PDB entry 7Q59 | electron microscopy, 4.36 A resolution (low resolution: residue-level contacts below are approximate; hydrogen-bond / salt-bridge calls are withheld) | chains C and D of the 12 polymer chains in the assembly

# Chain C
Name: DNA-directed RNA polymerase subunit beta
Organism: Mycobacterium tuberculosis H37Rv
Notes: EC 2.7.7.6; engineered mutation(s): L2E3G4C5 -> V
UniProtKB: P9WGY9 (RPOB_MYCTU); residues 6-1178 here = UniProt positions 6-1178
Sequence (1174 residues; each row starts with the number of its first residue):
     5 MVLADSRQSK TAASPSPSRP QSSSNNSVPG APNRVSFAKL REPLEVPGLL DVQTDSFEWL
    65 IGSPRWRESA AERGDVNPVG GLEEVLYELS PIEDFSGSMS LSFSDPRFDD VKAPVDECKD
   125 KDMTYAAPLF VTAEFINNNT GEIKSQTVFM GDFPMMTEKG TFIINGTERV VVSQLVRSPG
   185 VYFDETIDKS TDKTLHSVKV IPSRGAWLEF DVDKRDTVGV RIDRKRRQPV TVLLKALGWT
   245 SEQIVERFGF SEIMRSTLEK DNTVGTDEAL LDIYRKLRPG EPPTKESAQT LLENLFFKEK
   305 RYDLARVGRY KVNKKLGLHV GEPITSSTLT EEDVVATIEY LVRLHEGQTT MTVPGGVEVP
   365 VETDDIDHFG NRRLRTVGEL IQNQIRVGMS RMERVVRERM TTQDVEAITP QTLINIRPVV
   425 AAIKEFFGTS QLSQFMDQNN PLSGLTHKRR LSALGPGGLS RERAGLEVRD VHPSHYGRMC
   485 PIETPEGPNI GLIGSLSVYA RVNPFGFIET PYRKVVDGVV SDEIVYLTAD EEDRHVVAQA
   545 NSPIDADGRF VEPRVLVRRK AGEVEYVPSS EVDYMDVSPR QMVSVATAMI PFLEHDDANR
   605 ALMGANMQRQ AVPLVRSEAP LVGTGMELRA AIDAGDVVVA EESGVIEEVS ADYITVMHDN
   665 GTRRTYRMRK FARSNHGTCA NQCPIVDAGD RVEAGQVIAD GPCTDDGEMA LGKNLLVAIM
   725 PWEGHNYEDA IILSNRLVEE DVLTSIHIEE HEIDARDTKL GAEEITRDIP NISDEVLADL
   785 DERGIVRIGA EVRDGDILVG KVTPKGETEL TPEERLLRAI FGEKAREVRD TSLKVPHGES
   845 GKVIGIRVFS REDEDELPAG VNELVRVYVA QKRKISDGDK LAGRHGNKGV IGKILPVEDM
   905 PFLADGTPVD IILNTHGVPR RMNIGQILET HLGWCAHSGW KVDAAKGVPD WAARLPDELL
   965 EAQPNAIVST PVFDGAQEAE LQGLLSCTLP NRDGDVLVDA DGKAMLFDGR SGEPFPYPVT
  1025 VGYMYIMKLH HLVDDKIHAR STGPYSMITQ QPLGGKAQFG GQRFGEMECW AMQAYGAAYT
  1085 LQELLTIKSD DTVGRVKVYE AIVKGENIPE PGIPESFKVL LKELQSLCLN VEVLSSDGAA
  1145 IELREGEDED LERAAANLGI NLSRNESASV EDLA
Disordered / not traced: 5-28, 1141-1178
Sequence notes: initiating methionine (5); conflict V6 (Ile in P9WGY9)

# Chain D
Name: DNA-directed RNA polymerase subunit beta'
Organism: Mycobacterium tuberculosis H37Rv
Notes: EC 2.7.7.6
UniProtKB: P9WGY7 (RPOC_MYCTU); numbering as in UniProt (aligned over 4-1316)
Sequence (1319 residues; numbered 4 to 1322; the number before each row is that of its first residue):
     4 VNFFDELRIG LATAEDIRQW SYGEVKKPET INYRTLKPEK DGLFCEKIFG PTRDWECYCG
    64 KYKRVRFKGI ICERCGVEVT RAKVRRERMG HIELAAPVTH IWYFKGVPSR LGYLLDLAPK
   124 DLEKIIYFAA YVITSVDEEM RHNELSTLEA EMAVERKAVE DQRDGELEAR AQKLEADLAE
   184 LEAEGAKADA RRKVRDGGER EMRQIRDRAQ RELDRLEDIW STFTKLAPKQ LIVDENLYRE
   244 LVDRYGEYFT GAMGAESIQK LIENFDIDAE AESLRDVIRN GKGQKKLRAL KRLKVVAAFQ
   304 QSGNSPMGMV LDAVPVIPPE LRPMVQLDGG RFATSDLNDL YRRVINRNNR LKRLIDLGAP
   364 EIIVNNEKRM LQESVDALFD NGRRGRPVTG PGNRPLKSLS DLLKGKQGRF RQNLLGKRVD
   424 YSGRSVIVVG PQLKLHQCGL PKLMALELFK PFVMKRLVDL NHAQNIKSAK RMVERQRPQV
   484 WDVLEEVIAE HPVLLNRAPT LHRLGIQAFE PMLVEGKAIQ LHPLVCEAFN ADFDGDQMAV
   544 HLPLSAEAQA EARILMLSSN NILSPASGRP LAMPRLDMVT GLYYLTTEVP GDTGEYQPAS
   604 GDHPETGVYS SPAEAIMAAD RGVLSVRAKI KVRLTQLRPP VEIEAELFGH SGWQPGDAWM
   664 AETTLGRVMF NELLPLGYPF VNKQMHKKVQ AAIINDLAER YPMIVVAQTV DKLKDAGFYW
   724 ATRSGVTVSM ADVLVPPRKK EILDHYEERA DKVEKQFQRG ALNHDERNEA LVEIWKEATD
   784 EVGQALREHY PDDNPIITIV DSGATGNFTQ TRTLAGMKGL VTNPKGEFIP RPVKSSFREG
   844 LTVLEYFINT HGARKGLADT ALRTADSGYL TRRLVDVSQD VIVREHDCQT ERGIVVELAE
   904 RAPDGTLIRD PYIETSAYAR TLGTDAVDEA GNVIVERGQD LGDPEIDALL AAGITQVKVR
   964 SVLTCATSTG VCATCYGRSM ATGKLVDIGE AVGIVAAQSI GEPGTQLTMR TFHQGGVGED
  1024 ITGGLPRVQE LFEARVPRGK APIADVTGRV RLEDGERFYK ITIVPDDGGE EVVYDKISKR
  1084 QRLRVFKHED GSERVLSDGD HVEVGQQLME GSADPHEVLR VQGPREVQIH LVREVQEVYR
  1144 AQGVSIHDKH IEVIVRQMLR RVTIIDSGST EFLPGSLIDR AEFEAENRRV VAEGGEPAAG
  1204 RPVLMGITKA SLATDSWLSA ASFQETTRVL TDAAINCRSD KLNGLKENVI IGKLIPAGTG
  1264 INRYRNIAVQ PTEEARAAAY TIPSYEDQYY SPDFGAATGA AVPLDDYGYS DYRHHHHHH
Disordered / not traced: 1013-1023, 1284-1322
Sequence notes: expression tag (1317-1322)
Curated features (UniProtKB/Swiss-Prot):
  - binding site (Zn(2+)): C60, C62, C75, C78, C891, C968, C975, C978
  - binding site (Mg(2+)): D535, D537, D539
Metal / ion sites: Zn2+ site 1: C60, C62, C75, C78; Mg2+: D535, D537, D539; Zn2+ site 2: C891, C968, C975, C978

# How chain C and chain D interact
Residue-residue contacts (246; chain C residue first):
  R473(C) - R857(D)
  D474(C) - P827(D)
  V475(C) - F850(D)
  V475(C) - H854(D)
  V475(C) - R857(D)
  H476(C) - F850(D)
  Y480(C) - V846(D)
  P485(C) - F850(D)
  P485(C) - T853(D)
  P485(C) - R857(D)
  I486(C) - Y849(D)
  I486(C) - T853(D)
  I494(C) - L860(D)
  Q543(C) - V846(D)
  Q543(C) - L847(D)
  V568(C) - R834(D)
  M586(C) - V846(D)
  L597(C) - Y849(D)
  E598(C) - G843(D)
  E598(C) - L844(D)
  H599(C) - F840(D)
  H599(C) - R841(D)
  H599(C) - E842(D)
  H599(C) - G843(D)
  D600(C) - F840(D)
  D600(C) - Y849(D)
  D601(C) - F840(D)
  D601(C) - Y849(D)
  D601(C) - N852(D)
  A602(C) - Y849(D)
  A602(C) - A856(D)
  A605(C) - Y849(D)
  I723(C) - T730(D)
  I723(C) - V731(D)
  P725(C) - D580(D)
  P725(C) - T725(D)
  P725(C) - V729(D)
  W726(C) - T725(D)
  E727(C) - P434(D)
  E727(C) - T725(D)
  G728(C) - V432(D)
  G728(C) - F721(D)
  H729(C) - P434(D)
  Y731(C) - V432(D)
  Y731(C) - R578(D)
  Y731(C) - L579(D)
  Y731(C) - D580(D)
  E732(C) - C529(D)
  E732(C) - A534(D)
  E732(C) - D535(D)
  E732(C) - F536(D)
  E732(C) - R578(D)
  D733(C) - D537(D)
  K763(C) - L330(D)
  K763(C) - D331(D)
  K763(C) - G332(D)
  K763(C) - G333(D)
  T812(C) - T38(D)
  D881(C) - V431(D)
  D881(C) - A521(D)
  K884(C) - D537(D)
  K884(C) - G538(D)
  V894(C) - V431(D)
  V894(C) - F536(D)
  V894(C) - D537(D)
  V894(C) - G538(D)
  I895(C) - V431(D)
  T919(C) - V729(D)
  T919(C) - T730(D)
  T919(C) - V731(D)
  H920(C) - D580(D)
  H920(C) - T583(D)
  P923(C) - I799(D)
  P923(C) - Q813(D)
  R924(C) - T808(D)
  R924(C) - Q813(D)
  M926(C) - T816(D)
  M926(C) - F840(D)
  I928(C) - V736(D)
  I928(C) - L817(D)
  I931(C) - V731(D)
  L932(C) - M733(D)
  H935(C) - S732(D)
  H935(C) - M733(D)
  F977(C) - V846(D)
  E982(C) - R841(D)
  E982(C) - E842(D)
  L985(C) - M733(D)
  Q986(C) - M733(D)
  L989(C) - M733(D)
  D1005(C) - S732(D)
  D1005(C) - A734(D)
  K1007(C) - S732(D)
  K1007(C) - D735(D)
  D1012(C) - R726(D)
  Y1021(C) - R630(D)
  Y1021(C) - R726(D)
  Y1021(C) - G728(D)
  V1023(C) - T730(D)
  T1024(C) - V731(D)
  T1024(C) - S732(D)
  V1037(C) - K520(D)
  D1038(C) - K520(D)
  K1040(C) - R427(D)
  K1040(C) - Q540(D)
  I1041(C) - R427(D)
  I1041(C) - M447(D)
  I1041(C) - K520(D)
  H1042(C) - G426(D)
  H1042(C) - R427(D)
  A1043(C) - S425(D)
  R1044(C) - D423(D)
  R1044(C) - Y424(D)
  R1044(C) - S425(D)
  S1045(C) - D423(D)
  S1045(C) - Y424(D)
  S1045(C) - E450(D)
  S1045(C) - K453(D)
  T1046(C) - Y424(D)
  Y1049(C) - D423(D)
  I1052(C) - R89(D)
  Q1054(C) - R89(D)
  Q1055(C) - K420(D)
  Q1055(C) - R421(D)
  P1056(C) - R421(D)
  P1056(C) - D423(D)
  L1057(C) - R421(D)
  G1058(C) - R421(D)
  F1063(C) - E450(D)
  G1065(C) - R421(D)
  G1065(C) - V422(D)
  Q1066(C) - R421(D)
  Q1066(C) - V422(D)
  Q1066(C) - S425(D)
  Q1066(C) - G426(D)
  Q1066(C) - R427(D)
  R1067(C) - L418(D)
  R1067(C) - G419(D)
  R1067(C) - K420(D)
  R1067(C) - R421(D)
  F1068(C) - L418(D)
  F1068(C) - G419(D)
  F1068(C) - K420(D)
  E1070(C) - R414(D)
  E1070(C) - L417(D)
  E1070(C) - L418(D)
  E1070(C) - R875(D)
  M1071(C) - T503(D)
  E1072(C) - N499(D)
  E1072(C) - T503(D)
  E1072(C) - I509(D)
  W1074(C) - V878(D)
  W1074(C) - I997(D)
  W1074(C) - Q1001(D)
  A1075(C) - I509(D)
  M1076(C) - M559(D)
  Q1077(C) - Q882(D)
  Q1077(C) - L1248(D)
  A1078(C) - I997(D)
  Y1079(C) - R506(D)
  Y1079(C) - L507(D)
  Y1079(C) - I509(D)
  Y1079(C) - L558(D)
  Y1079(C) - N564(D)
  G1080(C) - G1261(D)
  G1080(C) - T1262(D)
  A1081(C) - E554(D)
  A1081(C) - I1258(D)
  A1082(C) - I1258(D)
  A1082(C) - T1262(D)
  Y1083(C) - E550(D)
  Y1083(C) - L1257(D)
  Y1083(C) - T1262(D)
  Y1083(C) - R1268(D)
  T1084(C) - A551(D)
  T1084(C) - E554(D)
  Q1086(C) - L1257(D)
  E1087(C) - L547(D)
  E1087(C) - S548(D)
  E1087(C) - A551(D)
  L1088(C) - V422(D)
  L1089(C) - K420(D)
  L1089(C) - V1252(D)
  T1090(C) - G1255(D)
  K1092(C) - D423(D)
  K1092(C) - Y424(D)
  K1092(C) - L545(D)
  K1092(C) - L547(D)
  S1093(C) - K420(D)
  S1093(C) - R421(D)
  D1094(C) - K420(D)
  Y1103(C) - M457(D)
  Y1103(C) - K473(D)
  I1106(C) - P454(D)
  I1106(C) - F455(D)
  I1106(C) - K458(D)
  V1107(C) - K458(D)
  K1108(C) - K458(D)
  I1117(C) - V4(D)
  I1117(C) - F7(D)
  P1118(C) - I1254(D)
  E1119(C) - K86(D)
  S1120(C) - N416(D)
  S1120(C) - K420(D)
  F1121(C) - I1254(D)
  K1122(C) - K86(D)
  K1122(C) - E90(D)
  V1123(C) - R89(D)
  V1123(C) - L324(D)
  V1123(C) - R412(D)
  L1124(C) - R412(D)
  L1124(C) - F413(D)
  K1126(C) - E90(D)
  E1127(C) - L402(D)
  E1127(C) - L405(D)
  E1127(C) - L406(D)
  L1128(C) - L406(D)
  Q1129(C) - W23(D)
  Q1129(C) - P318(D)
  S1130(C) - P318(D)
  S1130(C) - I320(D)
  S1130(C) - L402(D)
  L1131(C) - H103(D)
  L1131(C) - W105(D)
  L1131(C) - L402(D)
  C1132(C) - A15(D)
  C1132(C) - L314(D)
  C1132(C) - F382(D)
  L1133(C) - G13(D)
  L1133(C) - W105(D)
  N1134(C) - R11(D)
  N1134(C) - I12(D)
  N1134(C) - G13(D)
  N1134(C) - W23(D)
  V1135(C) - R11(D)
  E1136(C) - L10(D)
  E1136(C) - R11(D)
  V1137(C) - F7(D)
  V1137(C) - E9(D)
  V1137(C) - L10(D)
  L1138(C) - D8(D)
  L1138(C) - E9(D)
  L1138(C) - R11(D)
  S1139(C) - F6(D)
  S1139(C) - D8(D)
  S1140(C) - D8(D)
Also at the interface, not in a pair above, chain C (144 interface residues in all): L470, P477, H479, T488, G495, N545, G566, P583, N603, A734, G882, G896, Q981, S1015, F1019, P1020, P1022, G1069, L1085, G1109, I1112
Also at the interface, not in a pair above, chain D (161 interface residues in all): N5, L14, M92, Y344, S428, V429, P444, L451, I469, L497, P502, H505, Q510, P526, H544, Y587, A724, S727, I802, I832, T845, K858, A861, D879, A994, V998, A1237, S1242, A1260, G1263

# Overview
Chain C and chain D form an interface of 144 and 161 residues respectively. C60(D), C62(D), C75(D) and C78(D)
coordinate Zn2+ site 1. D535(D), D537(D) and D539(D) coordinate Mg2+. UniProt lists 8 Zn2+-binding residues
and 3 Mg2+-binding residues on chain D.
Chain C is DNA-directed RNA polymerase subunit beta and chain D is DNA-directed RNA polymerase subunit beta',
both from Mycobacterium tuberculosis H37Rv; the structure, Cryo-EM structure of Mycobacterium tuberculosis RNA
polymerase holoenzyme dimer comprising sigma factor SigB, was determined by electron microscopy together with
7Z8Q, 7ZF2, 7Q4U and 7PP4 from the same study.
